PDB entry 4KX8 | X-ray diffraction, 2.40 A resolution | chains A and C

# Chain A
Protein: Glutamyl aminopeptidase
Source organism: Homo sapiens
Notes: EC 3.4.11.7
Reference sequence: Q07075 (AMPE_HUMAN); residues 76-957 here = UniProt positions 76-957
Sequence (888 residues; each row starts with the number of its first residue):
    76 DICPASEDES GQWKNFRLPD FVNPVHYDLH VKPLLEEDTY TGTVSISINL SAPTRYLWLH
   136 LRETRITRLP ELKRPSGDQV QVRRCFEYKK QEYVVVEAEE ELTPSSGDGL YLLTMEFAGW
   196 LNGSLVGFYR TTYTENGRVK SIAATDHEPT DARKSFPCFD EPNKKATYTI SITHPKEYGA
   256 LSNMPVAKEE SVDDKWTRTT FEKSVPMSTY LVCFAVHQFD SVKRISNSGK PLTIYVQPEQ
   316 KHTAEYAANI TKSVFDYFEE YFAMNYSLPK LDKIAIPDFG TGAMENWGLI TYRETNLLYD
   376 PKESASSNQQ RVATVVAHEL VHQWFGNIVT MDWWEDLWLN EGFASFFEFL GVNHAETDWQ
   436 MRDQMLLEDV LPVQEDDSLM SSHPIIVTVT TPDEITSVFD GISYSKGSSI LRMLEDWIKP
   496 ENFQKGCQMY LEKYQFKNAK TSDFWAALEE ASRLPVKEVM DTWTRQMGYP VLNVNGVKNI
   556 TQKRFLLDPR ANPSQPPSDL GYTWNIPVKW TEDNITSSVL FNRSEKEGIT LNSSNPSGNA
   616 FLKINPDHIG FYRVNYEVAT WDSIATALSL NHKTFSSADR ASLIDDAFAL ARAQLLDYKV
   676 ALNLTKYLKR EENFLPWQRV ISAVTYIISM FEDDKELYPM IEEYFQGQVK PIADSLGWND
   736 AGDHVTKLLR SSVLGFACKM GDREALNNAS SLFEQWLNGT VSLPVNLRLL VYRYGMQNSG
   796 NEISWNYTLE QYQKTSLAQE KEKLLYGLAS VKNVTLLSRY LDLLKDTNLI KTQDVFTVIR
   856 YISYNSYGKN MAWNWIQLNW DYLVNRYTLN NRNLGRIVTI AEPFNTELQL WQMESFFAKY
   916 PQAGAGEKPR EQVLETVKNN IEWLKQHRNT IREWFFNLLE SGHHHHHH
Not modelled in the structure: 608-611, 955-963
Sequence notes: variant Arg213 (Gln in Q07075), Ala218 (Val in Q07075); expression tag (958-963)
Disulfides: Cys78-Cys160
Glycans and other covalent adducts: N-acetylglucosamine (NAG) linked to Asn197, Asn324, Asn340, Asn554, Asn597, Asn678, Asn763, Asn801, Asn828
Ion coordination: Zn2+: His393, His397, Glu416 (shared with L2O_1(C) of chain C)
Curated features (UniProtKB/Swiss-Prot):
  - active site: Glu394 (Proton acceptor)
  - binding site (substrate): Glu223, Gly357 to Asn361, Arg887
  - binding site (Zn(2+)): His393, His397, Glu416
  - site: Asp221 (Binds calcium which modulates its enzyme activity), Tyr479 (Transition state stabilizer)
  - glycosylation (N-linked (GlcNAc...) asparagine): Asn98, Asn124, Asn197, Asn324, Asn340, Asn554, Asn589, Asn597, Asn607, Asn678, Asn763, Asn773, Asn801, Asn828
  - natural variant: Arg213 (Q213R: this construct carries the variant), Ala218 (V218A: this construct carries the variant), Arg887 (R887T: In a breast cancer sample)
  - mutagenesis: Thr356 (T356V: Reduced enzyme activity), Arg887 (R887A: Reduced enzyme activity)
Reported in the primary citation:
  - binding site for amastatin (chain C): Asn371, Arg386, Phe474
  - mutagenesis - T356V, R887A: decreased catalytic activity on P1 glutamate
  - mutagenesis - T356V: decreased catalytic activity on P1 arginine
  - mutagenesis - R887A: increased catalytic activity on P1 arginine

# Chain C
Protein: amastatin
Sequence (4 residues; row label = number of the first residue in the row):
     1 XVVD
Modified positions: L2O ((2S,3R)-3-amino-2-hydroxy-5-methylhexanoic acid) at position 1
Ion coordination: Zn2+: L2O_1 (shared with His393(A), His397(A), Glu416(A) of chain A)

# How chain A and chain C interact
Contacting residue pairs - 25 pairs, chain A then chain C:
  Glu223(A) - L2O_1(C)  hydrogen bond (side chain-backbone)
  Thr356(A) - L2O_1(C)
  Thr356(A) - Val2(C)
  Gly357(A) - Val2(C)  hydrogen bond (backbone-backbone)
  Gly357(A) - Val3(C)
  Gly357(A) - Asp4(C)
  Ala358(A) - L2O_1(C)
  Ala358(A) - Val2(C)  hydrogen bond (backbone-backbone)
  Met359(A) - L2O_1(C)
  Glu360(A) - L2O_1(C)  hydrogen bond (side chain-backbone)
  Thr370(A) - Asp4(C)
  Asn371(A) - Asp4(C)  hydrogen bond
  Arg386(A) - Val2(C)
  Arg386(A) - Asp4(C)  salt bridge
  Val390(A) - Val2(C)  hydrophobic
  His393(A) - L2O_1(C)
  His393(A) - Val2(C)
  Glu394(A) - L2O_1(C)
  Glu394(A) - Val2(C)
  His397(A) - L2O_1(C)
  Glu416(A) - L2O_1(C)  hydrogen bond (side chain-backbone)
  Phe474(A) - Val3(C)
  Tyr479(A) - L2O_1(C)  hydrogen bond (side chain-backbone)
  Arg887(A) - L2O_1(C)
  Arg891(A) - Val3(C)
Also at the interface, not in a pair above, chain A (20 interface residues in all): Arg368, Asn888

# Summary
20 residues of chain A and 4 residues of chain C are in contact; the contacts include 7 hydrogen bonds and 1
salt bridge. Polar pairs include Arg386(A)-Asp4(C), Glu223(A)-L2O_1(C) and Glu360(A)-L2O_1(C). The paper
reports a binding site for amastatin (chain C) at Asn371(A), Arg386(A) and Phe474(A); T356V and R887A of chain
A reduce catalytic activity on P1 glutamate.
Here chain A is Glutamyl aminopeptidase (Homo sapiens) and chain C is amastatin. Entry 4KX8 (Crystal structure
of human aminopeptidase A complexed with amastatin) was determined by X-ray diffraction.
